PDB entry 7Y3J | X-ray diffraction, 2.60 A resolution | chains L and H of the 3 polymer chains in the assembly

[Chain L]
Protein: 24B3 Light chain
Source organism: Mus musculus
Sequence (217 residues; numbered 1 to 217; the number before each row is that of its first residue):
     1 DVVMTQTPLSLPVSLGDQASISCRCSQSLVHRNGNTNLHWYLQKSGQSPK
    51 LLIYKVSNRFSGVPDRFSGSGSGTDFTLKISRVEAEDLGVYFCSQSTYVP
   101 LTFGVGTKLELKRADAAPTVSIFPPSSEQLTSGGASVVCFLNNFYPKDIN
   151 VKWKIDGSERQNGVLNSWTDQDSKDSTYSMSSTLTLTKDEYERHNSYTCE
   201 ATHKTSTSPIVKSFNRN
Cystine bridges: Cys-23/Cys-93, Cys-139/Cys-199

[Chain H]
Protein: 24B3 Heavy chain
Source organism: Mus musculus
Sequence (219 residues; row label = number of the first residue in the row):
     1 EVQLQQSGPELVKPGASVKIFCKASGYTFTDYNMDWVKQSHGKRLEWIGD
    51 INPNTGVTIDNPKFKGKATLTVDESSSTVYMELRSLSSEDTAVYYCARLP
   101 DNYVMDYWGQGTSVTVSAAKTTPPSVYPLAPGSAAQTNSMVTLGCLVKGY
   151 FPEPVTVTWNSGSLSSGVHTFPAVLQSDLYTLSSSVTVPSSTWPSQTVTC
   201 NVAHPASSTKVDKKIVPRD
Cystine bridges: Cys-22/Cys-96, Cys-145/Cys-200

[Chain L / chain H interface]
Contacting residue pairs (69):
  Asp-1(L) / Lys-63(H)  salt bridge
  His-39(L) / Val-104(H)
  Tyr-41(L) / Met-105(H)  hydrogen bond (side chain-backbone)
  Tyr-41(L) / Trp-108(H)
  Gln-43(L) / Gln-39(H)  hydrogen bond
  Gln-43(L) / Tyr-95(H)  hydrogen bond
  Gln-47(L) / Tyr-95(H)
  Ser-48(L) / Tyr-95(H)
  Ser-48(L) / Gly-109(H)  hydrogen bond (side chain-backbone)
  Ser-48(L) / Gln-110(H)
  Pro-49(L) / Tyr-95(H)
  Pro-49(L) / Trp-108(H)
  Leu-51(L) / Val-104(H)  hydrophobic
  Leu-51(L) / Asp-106(H)
  Tyr-54(L) / Val-104(H)  hydrophobic
  Phe-60(L) / Asp-106(H)
  Phe-60(L) / Tyr-107(H)  hydrophobic
  Phe-92(L) / Lys-43(H)
  Phe-92(L) / Leu-45(H)  hydrophobic
  Ser-96(L) / Tyr-103(H)  hydrogen bond (side chain-backbone)
  Val-99(L) / Ile-59(H)  hydrophobic
  Pro-100(L) / Trp-47(H)  hydrophobic
  Pro-100(L) / Asn-61(H)
  Leu-101(L) / Trp-47(H)
  Phe-103(L) / Val-37(H)  hydrophobic
  Phe-103(L) / Leu-45(H)
  Phe-103(L) / Met-105(H)  hydrophobic
  Val-105(L) / Arg-44(H)
  Ser-121(L) / Thr-142(H)
  Phe-123(L) / Leu-129(H)
  Phe-123(L) / Ala-130(H)
  Phe-123(L) / Pro-131(H)
  Phe-123(L) / Thr-142(H)
  Pro-124(L) / Ala-130(H)
  Pro-124(L) / Arg-218(H)
  Pro-125(L) / Arg-218(H)  hydrogen bond (backbone-side chain)
  Ser-126(L) / Tyr-127(H)
  Ser-126(L) / Pro-128(H)
  Ser-126(L) / Arg-218(H)
  Glu-128(L) / Tyr-127(H)
  Glu-128(L) / Pro-128(H)
  Glu-128(L) / Lys-213(H)  salt bridge
  Gln-129(L) / Tyr-127(H)
  Ser-132(L) / Tyr-127(H)
  Ser-136(L) / Leu-146(H)
  Ser-136(L) / Lys-148(H)
  Val-138(L) / Leu-129(H)  hydrophobic
  Phe-140(L) / Leu-129(H)  hydrophobic
  Phe-140(L) / Phe-171(H)  hydrophobic
  Phe-140(L) / Ser-183(H)
  Phe-140(L) / Ser-184(H)
  Phe-140(L) / Ser-185(H)
  Asn-142(L) / His-169(H)
  Asn-142(L) / Phe-171(H)
  Asn-142(L) / Ser-185(H)  hydrogen bond
  Asn-143(L) / His-169(H)  hydrogen bond
  Leu-165(L) / Gln-176(H)
  Asn-166(L) / Val-174(H)
  Ser-167(L) / Phe-171(H)
  Ser-167(L) / Pro-172(H)  hydrogen bond (side chain-backbone)
  Trp-168(L) / Pro-172(H)
  Thr-169(L) / Phe-171(H)
  Ser-179(L) / His-169(H)  hydrogen bond
  Ser-179(L) / Phe-171(H)
  Met-180(L) / Phe-171(H)
  Ser-181(L) / Phe-171(H)
  Ser-181(L) / Ser-183(H)  hydrogen bond
  Thr-183(L) / Leu-146(H)
  Thr-185(L) / Lys-148(H)  hydrogen bond
Also at the interface, not in a pair above, chain L (45 interface residues in all): His-31, Asn-33, Asn-37, Ser-61, Thr-119
Also at the interface, not in a pair above, chain H (46 interface residues in all): Asp-35, Glu-46, Asp-60, Asn-102, Gly-111, Gly-132, Leu-143, Gly-144, Thr-170, Thr-181

[In short]
45 residues of chain L face 46 of chain H across their interface; the contacts include 12 hydrogen bonds and 2
salt bridges. Among the polar pairs are Asp-1(L)/Lys-63(H), Glu-128(L)/Lys-213(H) and Tyr-41(L)/Met-105(H).
Chain L is 24B3 Light chain and chain H is 24B3 Heavy chain, both from Mus musculus; the structure, 24B3
antibody-peptide complex, was determined by X-ray diffraction.
